PDB entry 8TZC | electron microscopy, 2.70 A resolution | chains A and B

[Chain A]
Protein: Leucine-rich repeat serine/threonine-protein kinase 2
Source organism: Homo sapiens
Notes: EC 2.7.11.1, 3.6.5.-
Reference sequence: Q5S007 (LRRK2_HUMAN); numbering as in UniProt (aligned over 1333-2527)
Sequence (1195 residues; each row starts with the number of its first residue):
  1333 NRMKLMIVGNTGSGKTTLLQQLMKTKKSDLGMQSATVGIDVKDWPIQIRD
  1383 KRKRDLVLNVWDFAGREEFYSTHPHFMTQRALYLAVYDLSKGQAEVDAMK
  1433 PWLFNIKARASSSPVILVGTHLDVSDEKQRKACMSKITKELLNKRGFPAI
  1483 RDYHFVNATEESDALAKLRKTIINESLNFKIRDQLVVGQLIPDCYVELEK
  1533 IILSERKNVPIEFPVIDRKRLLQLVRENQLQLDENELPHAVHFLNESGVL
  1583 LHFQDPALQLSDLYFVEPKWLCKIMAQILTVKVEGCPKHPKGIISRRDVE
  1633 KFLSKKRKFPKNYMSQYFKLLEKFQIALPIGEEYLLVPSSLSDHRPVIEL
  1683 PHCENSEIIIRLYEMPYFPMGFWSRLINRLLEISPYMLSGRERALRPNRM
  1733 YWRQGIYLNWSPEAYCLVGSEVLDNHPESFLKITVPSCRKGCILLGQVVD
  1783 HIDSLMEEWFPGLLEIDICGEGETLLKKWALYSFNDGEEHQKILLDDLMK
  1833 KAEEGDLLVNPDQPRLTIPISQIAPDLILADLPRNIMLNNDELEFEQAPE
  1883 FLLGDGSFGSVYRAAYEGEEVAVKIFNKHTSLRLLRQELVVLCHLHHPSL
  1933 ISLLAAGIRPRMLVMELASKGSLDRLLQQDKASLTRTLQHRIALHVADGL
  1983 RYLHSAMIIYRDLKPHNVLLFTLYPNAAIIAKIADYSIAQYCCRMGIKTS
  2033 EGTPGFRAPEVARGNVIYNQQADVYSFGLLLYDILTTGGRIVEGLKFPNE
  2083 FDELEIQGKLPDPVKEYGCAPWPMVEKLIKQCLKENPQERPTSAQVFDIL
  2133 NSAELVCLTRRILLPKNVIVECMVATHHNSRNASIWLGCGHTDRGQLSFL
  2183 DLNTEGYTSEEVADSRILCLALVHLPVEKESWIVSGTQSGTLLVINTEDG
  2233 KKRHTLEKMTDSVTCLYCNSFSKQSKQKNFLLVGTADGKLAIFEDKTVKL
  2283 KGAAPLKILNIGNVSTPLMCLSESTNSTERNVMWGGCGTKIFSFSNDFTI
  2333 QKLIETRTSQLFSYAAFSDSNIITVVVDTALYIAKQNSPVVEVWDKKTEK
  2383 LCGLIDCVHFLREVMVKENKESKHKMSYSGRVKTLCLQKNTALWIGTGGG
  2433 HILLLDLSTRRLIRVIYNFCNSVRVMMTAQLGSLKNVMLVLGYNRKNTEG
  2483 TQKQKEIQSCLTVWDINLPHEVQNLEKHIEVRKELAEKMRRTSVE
Disordered / not traced: 1348, 1356-1366, 1378-1388, 1421-1432, 1437-1445, 1453-1481, 1489-1500, 1510-1571, 1612-1622, 1635-1648, 1663-1666, 1722-1725, 1756-1758, 1798-1805, 1843-1847, 2075-2082, 2089, 2158-2165, 2172-2176, 2185-2186, 2196-2197, 2205-2214, 2229-2243, 2251-2262, 2276-2286, 2294-2297, 2307-2314, 2327-2330, 2352, 2379, 2394-2409, 2464-2466, 2478-2488, 2523-2527
Differences from the reference sequence: engineered mutation Ser2019 (Gly in Q5S007)
Curated features (UniProtKB/Swiss-Prot):
  - active site: Asp1994 (Proton acceptor)
  - binding site (GTP): Gly1341 to Thr1348, Asn2295 to Thr2298
  - binding site (ATP): Leu1885, Asp1887, Gly1888, Gly1891, Val1893, Ala1904, Lys1906, Met1947, Glu1948, Ala1950, Ser1954, Arg1957, His1998, Leu2001, Ala2016, Asp2017
  - modified residue: Ser1444 (Phosphoserine)
Disulfides: Cys2452-Cys2492
Small-molecule neighbours:
  - MLi-2 (A1N; (2R,6S)-2,6-dimethyl-4-[6-[5-(1-methylcyclopropyl)oxy-1H-indazol-3-yl]pyrimidin-4-yl]morpholine): Leu1885, Gly1886, Asp1887, Val1893, Arg1895, Ala1904, Ile1933, Met1947, Glu1948, Leu1949, Ala1950, Ser1951, Gly1953, Ser1954, His1998, Asn1999, Leu2001, Ala2016, Asp2017
  - GDP (guanosine-5'-diphosphate): Asn1342, Thr1343, Gly1344, Ser1345, Gly1346, Lys1347, Thr1349, Ala1367, Thr1368, Asp1394, Phe1395, Gly1397, Thr1452
What the authors report for this chain:
  - binding site for MLi-2: Glu1948, Ala1950
  - conformationally variable residues (loop rearrangement, side-chain flip): Ser1889, His1998
  - mutagenesis - G2019S: decreased binding to MLi-2
  - disease-associated variants - G2019S: increased catalytic activity (citing earlier work)
  - disease-associated variants - I2020T (citing earlier work)

[Chain B]
Protein: E11 DARPin
Source organism: synthetic construct
Notes: antibody fragment or engineered binder
Sequence (182 residues; each row starts with the number of its first residue):
     1 MRGSHHHHHHHHGSDLGKKLLEAARAGQDDEVRILMANGADVNATDEAGV
    51 TPLHLAADSGHLEIVEVLLKTGADVNAWDHYGFTPLHLAAHVGHLEIVEV
   101 LLKAGADVNAQDHAGWTPLHLAALYGHLEIVEVLLKHGADVNAQDMWGET
   151 PFDLAIDNGNEDIAEVLQKAAKLNDYKDDDDK
Disordered / not traced: 1-16, 27-44, 160-182

[Chain A / chain B interface]
Contacting residue pairs (31; chain A residue first):
  Gln2342(A) - Arg25(B)
  Leu2343(A) - Arg25(B)  hydrogen bond (backbone-side chain)
  Ser2345(A) - Arg25(B)
  Tyr2346(A) - Val50(B)
  Tyr2346(A) - His54(B)  hydrogen bond
  Tyr2346(A) - Asp58(B)
  Tyr2346(A) - Asp79(B)  hydrogen bond
  Tyr2346(A) - Tyr81(B)  hydrophobic
  Tyr2346(A) - Leu88(B)  hydrophobic
  Ala2347(A) - Asp58(B)
  Ala2348(A) - Asp58(B)  hydrogen bond (backbone-side chain)
  Ala2348(A) - His91(B)
  Phe2349(A) - Tyr81(B)  hydrophobic
  Phe2349(A) - Phe83(B)  hydrophobic
  Asn2369(A) - Tyr125(B)  hydrogen bond
  Asp2388(A) - Tyr81(B)  hydrogen bond
  Val2390(A) - Tyr81(B)  hydrophobic
  Tyr2410(A) - His113(B)
  Tyr2410(A) - Met146(B)  hydrogen bond (backbone-side chain)
  Ser2411(A) - His113(B)
  Ser2411(A) - Ala114(B)
  Ser2411(A) - Trp147(B)
  Gly2412(A) - His113(B)  hydrogen bond (backbone-side chain)
  Arg2413(A) - Phe83(B)
  Arg2413(A) - Asp112(B)  salt bridge
  Arg2413(A) - His113(B)
  Arg2413(A) - Trp116(B)
  Gly2430(A) - Trp147(B)  hydrogen bond (backbone-side chain)
  Asn2453(A) - Trp147(B)
  Ser2454(A) - Trp147(B)
  Arg2477(A) - Trp147(B)
Also at the interface, not in a pair above, chain A (22 interface residues in all): Phe2344, Gln2368, Val2372, Gly2431
Also at the interface, not in a pair above, chain B (19 interface residues in all): Leu55, Leu124, Glu149

[In short]
22 residues of chain A and 19 residues of chain B are in contact; the contacts include 9 hydrogen bonds and 1
salt bridge. Polar contacts include Arg2413(A)-Asp112(B), Leu2343(A)-Arg25(B) and Tyr2346(A)-His54(B). Chain A
binds MLi-2 and GDP. From the paper: a binding site for MLi-2 at Glu1948(A) and Ala1950(A); G2019S of chain A
reduces binding to MLi-2.
Here chain A is Leucine-rich repeat serine/threonine-protein kinase 2 (Homo sapiens) and chain B is E11 DARPin
(synthetic construct). Entry 8TZC (Structure of C-terminal LRRK2 bound to MLi-2 (G2019S mutant)) was
determined by electron microscopy, deposited together with 8TYQ, 8TZB and 8TZH.
